4N4Q - chains A and C of the 4 polymer chains in the assembly; structure by X-ray diffraction, 2.00 A resolution.

[Chain A (and C)]
Name: Acylneuraminate lyase
Organism: Mycoplasma synoviae
Notes: EC 4.1.3.3; chain C of this document is another copy of the same molecule, construct and numbering; everything in this record applies to it too
UniProtKB: Q4A6K4 (Q4A6K4_MYCS5); residues 1-296 here = UniProt positions 1-296
Chain sequence (296 residues; each row starts with the number of its first residue):
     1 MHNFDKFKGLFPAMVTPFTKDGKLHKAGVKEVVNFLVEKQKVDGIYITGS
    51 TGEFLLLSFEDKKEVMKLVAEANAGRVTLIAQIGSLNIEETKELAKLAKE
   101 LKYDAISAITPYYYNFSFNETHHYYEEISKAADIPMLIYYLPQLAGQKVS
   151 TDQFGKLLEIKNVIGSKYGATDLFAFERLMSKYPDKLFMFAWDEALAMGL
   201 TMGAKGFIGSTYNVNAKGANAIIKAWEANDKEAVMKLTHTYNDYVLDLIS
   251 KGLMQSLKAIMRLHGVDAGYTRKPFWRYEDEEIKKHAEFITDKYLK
Disordered / not traced: 1, 147-148 (chain C: 1-2, 147-148)

[How chain A and chain C interact]
Pairs across the interface (45; chain A residue first):
  S50(A) - Y113(C)
  S50(A) - Y114(C)  hydrogen bond (backbone-side chain)
  E53(A) - Y114(C)
  F54(A) - Y113(C)
  F54(A) - Y114(C)
  L55(A) - L86(C)  hydrophobic
  L55(A) - Y113(C)  hydrophobic
  L56(A) - L86(C)  hydrophobic
  L86(A) - L55(C)  hydrophobic
  L86(A) - L56(C)
  L86(A) - K273(C)
  L86(A) - P274(C)
  I88(A) - K273(C)
  I88(A) - P274(C)  hydrophobic
  I109(A) - Y113(C)
  Y112(A) - Y112(C)  hydrophobic
  Y112(A) - Y113(C)  hydrophobic
  Y113(A) - S50(C)
  Y113(A) - L55(C)  hydrophobic
  Y113(A) - I109(C)
  Y113(A) - Y112(C)  hydrophobic
  Y114(A) - S50(C)  hydrogen bond (side chain-backbone)
  Y114(A) - E53(C)
  Y114(A) - F54(C)
  Y114(A) - M254(C)  hydrophobic
  Y114(A) - F275(C)  hydrophobic
  F116(A) - P274(C)  hydrophobic
  F116(A) - F275(C)  hydrophobic
  N119(A) - W276(C)
  E120(A) - Q255(C)
  E120(A) - P274(C)
  E120(A) - F275(C)
  E120(A) - W276(C)  hydrogen bond (side chain-backbone)
  E127(A) - K273(C)  salt bridge
  K273(A) - L86(C)
  K273(A) - I88(C)
  K273(A) - E127(C)  salt bridge
  P274(A) - L86(C)
  P274(A) - F116(C)
  P274(A) - E120(C)
  F275(A) - Y114(C)  hydrophobic
  F275(A) - F116(C)  hydrophobic
  F275(A) - E120(C)
  W276(A) - N119(C)
  W276(A) - E120(C)  hydrogen bond (backbone-side chain)
Also at the interface, not in a pair above, chain A (22 interface residues in all): G49, H123, Q255
Also at the interface, not in a pair above, chain C (23 interface residues in all): H123, Y124

[In short]
22 residues of chain A and 23 residues of chain C are in contact; the contacts include 4 hydrogen bonds and 2
salt bridges. Polar contacts include E127(A)-K273(C), S50(A)-Y114(C) and E120(A)-W276(C).
Chain A and chain C are both Acylneuraminate lyase (Mycoplasma synoviae); the structure, Crystal Structure of
N-acetylneuraminate lyase from Mycoplasma synoviae, crystal form II, was determined by X-ray diffraction,
deposited together with 4N4P.
